6CWP - chains B and F of the 3 polymer chains in the assembly; structure by X-ray diffraction, 1.92 A resolution.

== Chain B ==
Protein: Ribonucleotide reductase
Organism: Flavobacterium johnsoniae (strain ATCC 17061 / DSM 2064 / UW101)
Notes: fragment: \cf3 \cf0
UniProtKB: A5FCJ5 (A5FCJ5_FLAJ1); residue numbers follow UniProt; this construct covers 1-300
Chain sequence (307 residues; numbered -6 to 300; the number before each row is that of its first residue; numbers below 1 keep their minus sign (Leu-6 is residue -6)):
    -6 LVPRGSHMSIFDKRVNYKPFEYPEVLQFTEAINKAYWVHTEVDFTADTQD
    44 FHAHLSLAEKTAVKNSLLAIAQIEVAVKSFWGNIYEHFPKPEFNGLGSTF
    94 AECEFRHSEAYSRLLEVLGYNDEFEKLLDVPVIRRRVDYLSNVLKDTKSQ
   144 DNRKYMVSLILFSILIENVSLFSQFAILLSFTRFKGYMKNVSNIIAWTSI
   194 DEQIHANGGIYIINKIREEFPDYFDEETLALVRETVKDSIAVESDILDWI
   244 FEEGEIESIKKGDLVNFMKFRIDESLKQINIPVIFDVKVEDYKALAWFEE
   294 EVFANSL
Construct notes: expression tag (-6 to 0)
Metal / ion sites: Mn2+ site 1: Glu67, Glu97, His100, Glu195; Mn2+ site 2: Glu97, Glu160, Glu195, His198
Reported in the primary citation:
  - mutagenesis - Y104F: decreased catalytic activity
  - binding site for Mn2+: Lys71

== Chain F ==
Protein: Val-glu-tyr-thr-lys-his
Chain sequence (6 residues; numbered 309 to 314; the number before each row is that of its first residue):
   309 VEYTKH

== Interface between chain B and chain F ==
Residue-residue contacts (19):
  Met1(B) - Val309(F)  hydrophobic
  Met1(B) - Tyr311(F)
  Asp5(B) - Val309(F)
  Asp5(B) - Tyr311(F)
  Lys6(B) - Val309(F)  hydrogen bond (backbone-backbone)
  Lys6(B) - Glu310(F)  salt bridge
  Lys6(B) - Tyr311(F)  hydrogen bond (backbone-backbone)
  Arg7(B) - Tyr311(F)
  Val8(B) - Tyr311(F)  hydrogen bond (backbone-backbone)
  Val8(B) - Thr312(F)
  Asn9(B) - Thr312(F)
  Asn9(B) - Lys313(F)  hydrogen bond (side chain-backbone)
  Asn9(B) - His314(F)  hydrogen bond (side chain-backbone)
  Lys11(B) - His314(F)
  Pro12(B) - Lys313(F)
  Pro12(B) - His314(F)
  Glu14(B) - Tyr311(F)  hydrogen bond
  Glu14(B) - Lys313(F)
  Lys83(B) - Tyr311(F)  hydrogen bond
Other interface residues (no listed pair), chain B (12 interface residues in all): Arg-3, Ser2

== Overview ==
Chain B and chain F form an interface of 12 and 6 residues respectively, with 7 hydrogen bonds and 1 salt
bridge. Polar contacts include Lys6(B)-Glu310(F), Asn9(B)-Lys313(F) and Asn9(B)-His314(F). The paper reports a
binding site for Mn2+ at Lys71(B); Y104F of chain B reduces catalytic activity.
Here chain B is Ribonucleotide reductase (Flavobacterium johnsoniae (strain ATCC 17061 / DSM 2064 / UW101))
and chain F is Val-glu-tyr-thr-lys-his. Entry 6CWP (X-ray crystal structure of Flavobacterium johnsoniae
dimanganese(II) ribonucleotide reductase beta subunit (anaerobic)) was determined by X-ray diffraction (same
publication as 6CWO and 6CWQ).
